4O4I - chains A and E of the 6 polymer chains in the assembly; structure by X-ray diffraction, 2.40 A resolution.

== Chain A ==
Molecule: Tubulin alpha-1B chain
From: Bos taurus
UniProt: P81947 (TBA1B_BOVIN); residues 1-451 here = UniProt positions 1-451
Chain sequence (451 residues; numbered 1 to 451; the number before each row is that of its first residue):
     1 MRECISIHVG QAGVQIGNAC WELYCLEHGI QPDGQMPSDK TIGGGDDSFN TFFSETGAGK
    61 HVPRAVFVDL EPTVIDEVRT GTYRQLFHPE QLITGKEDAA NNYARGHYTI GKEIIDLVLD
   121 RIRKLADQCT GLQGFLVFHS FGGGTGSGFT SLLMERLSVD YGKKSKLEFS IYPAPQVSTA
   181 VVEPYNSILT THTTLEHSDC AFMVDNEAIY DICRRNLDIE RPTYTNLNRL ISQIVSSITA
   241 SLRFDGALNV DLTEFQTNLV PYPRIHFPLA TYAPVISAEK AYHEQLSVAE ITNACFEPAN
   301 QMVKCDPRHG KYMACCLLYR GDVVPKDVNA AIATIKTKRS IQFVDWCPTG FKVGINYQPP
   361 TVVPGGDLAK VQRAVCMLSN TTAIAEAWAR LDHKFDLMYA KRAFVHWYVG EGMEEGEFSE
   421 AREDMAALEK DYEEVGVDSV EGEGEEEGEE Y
Unresolved in the structure: 438-451
Ion coordination: Ca2+: Asp-39, Thr-41, Gly-44, Glu-55
Residues lining bound ligands: GTP (guanosine-5'-triphosphate): Gly-10, Gln-11, Ala-12, Gln-15, Ile-16, Asp-69, Asp-98, Ala-99, Ala-100, Asn-101, Asn-102, Ser-140, Gly-142, Gly-143, Gly-144, Thr-145, Gly-146, Ile-171, Pro-173, Val-177, Ser-178, Thr-179, Glu-183, Asn-206, Tyr-224, Leu-227, Asn-228, Ile-231

== Chain E ==
Molecule: Stathmin-4
From: Rattus norvegicus
UniProt: P63043 (STMN4_RAT); residues 5-145 here correspond to UniProt positions 49-189 (UniProt number = residue number + 44)
Chain sequence (143 residues; numbered 3 to 145; the number before each row is that of its first residue):
     3 MADMEVIELN KCTSGQSFEV ILKPPSFDGV PEFNASLPRR RDPSLEEIQK KLEAAEERRK
    63 YQEAELLKHL AEKREHEREV IQKAIEENNN FIKMAKEKLA QKMESNKENR EAHLAAMLER
   123 LQEKDKHAEE VRKNKELKEE ASR
Unresolved in the structure: 3-5, 27-43, 144-145
Construct notes: cloning artifact (3-4)
Swiss-Prot annotation at these positions:
  - modified residue: Ser-46 (Phosphoserine)

== Chain A / chain E interface ==
Residue-residue contacts (53):
  Tyr-108(A) with Ala-57(E), hydrophobic
  Thr-109(A) with Arg-61(E), hydrogen bond
  Lys-112(A) with Leu-54(E); Glu-58(E), salt bridge
  Leu-152(A) with Leu-54(E), hydrophobic
  Glu-155(A) with Ile-50(E)
  Arg-156(A) with Leu-47(E); Gln-51(E)
  Ser-158(A) with Asp-44(E)
  Val-159(A) with Pro-45(E)
  Glu-196(A) with Asp-44(E)
  Asp-245(A) with Cys-14(E); Ser-16(E)
  Ala-247(A) with Asn-12(E); Ser-19(E)
  Leu-248(A) with Ser-19(E)
  Pro-325(A) with Gln-18(E); Phe-20(E), hydrophobic
  Asn-329(A) with Val-8(E); Phe-20(E)
  Ile-332(A) with Met-6(E), hydrophobic; Val-22(E), hydrophobic
  Ala-333(A) with Met-6(E)
  Lys-336(A) with Leu-24(E)
  Pro-348(A) with Lys-25(E); Pro-26(E), hydrophobic
  Thr-349(A) with Ile-23(E); Leu-24(E), hydrogen bond (backbone-backbone); Lys-25(E), hydrogen bond (backbone-backbone)
  Gly-350(A) with Val-22(E)
  Phe-351(A) with Glu-21(E); Val-22(E), hydrogen bond (backbone-backbone)
  Lys-352(A) with Phe-20(E); Glu-21(E), salt bridge
  Val-353(A) with Ser-19(E); Phe-20(E), hydrogen bond (backbone-backbone)
  Gly-354(A) with Gln-18(E)
  Ile-355(A) with Gly-17(E); Gln-18(E), hydrogen bond (backbone-backbone)
  Asn-356(A) with Ser-16(E)
  Tyr-357(A) with Cys-14(E); Thr-15(E); Ser-16(E), hydrogen bond (backbone-backbone); Gly-17(E); Gln-18(E), hydrogen bond
  Val-409(A) with Gln-64(E), hydrogen bond (backbone-side chain)
  Gly-410(A) with Arg-61(E); Gln-64(E)
  Glu-411(A) with Arg-61(E), hydrogen bond (backbone-side chain)
  Gly-412(A) with Ala-57(E); Arg-60(E), hydrogen bond (backbone-side chain); Arg-61(E)
  Glu-414(A) with Arg-60(E), salt bridge
Other interface residues (no listed pair), chain A (38 interface residues in all): His-107, His-197, Gly-246, Val-328, Asp-345, Cys-347
Other interface residues (no listed pair), chain E (29 interface residues in all): Lys-53, Glu-55

== Summary ==
38 residues of chain A and 29 residues of chain E are in contact; the contacts include 11 hydrogen bonds and 3
salt bridges. Polar contacts include Lys-112(A)/Glu-58(E), Lys-352(A)/Glu-21(E) and Glu-414(A)/Arg-60(E).
Ligands of chain A: GTP. Asp-39(A), Thr-41(A), Gly-44(A) and Glu-55(A) form the Ca2+ site.
Here chain A is Tubulin alpha-1B chain (Bos taurus) and chain E is Stathmin-4 (Rattus norvegicus). Entry 4O4I
(Tubulin-Laulimalide-Epothilone A complex) was determined by X-ray diffraction, deposited together with 4O4J,
4O4L and 4O4H.
